Entry 6TZ6 (X-ray diffraction, 2.55 A resolution); this record covers chains A and C of the 3 polymer chains in the assembly.

Chain A:
Name: Serine/threonine-protein phosphatase
Organism: Candida albicans (strain WO-1)
Notes: EC 3.1.3.16
UniProt: C4YFI3 (C4YFI3_CANAW); residues 54-445 here = UniProt positions 54-445
Chain sequence (411 residues; row label = number of the first residue in the row):
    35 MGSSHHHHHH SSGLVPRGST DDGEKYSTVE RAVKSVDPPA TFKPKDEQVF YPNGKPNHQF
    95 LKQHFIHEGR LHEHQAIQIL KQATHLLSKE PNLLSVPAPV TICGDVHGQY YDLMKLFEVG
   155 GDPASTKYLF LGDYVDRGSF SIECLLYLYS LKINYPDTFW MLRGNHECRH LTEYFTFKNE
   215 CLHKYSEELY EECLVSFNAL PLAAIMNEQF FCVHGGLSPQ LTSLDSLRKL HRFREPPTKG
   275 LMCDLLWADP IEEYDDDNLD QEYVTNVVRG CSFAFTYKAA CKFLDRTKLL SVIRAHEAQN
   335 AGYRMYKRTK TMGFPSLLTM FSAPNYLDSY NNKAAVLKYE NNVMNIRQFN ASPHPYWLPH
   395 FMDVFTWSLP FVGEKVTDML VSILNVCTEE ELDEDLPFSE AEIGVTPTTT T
Disordered / not traced: 35-61, 423-445
Construct notes: expression tag (35-53)
Metal / ion sites: Fe ion: Asp139, His141, Asp167 (together with phosphate ion); Zn2+: Asp167, Asn199, His248, His330 (together with phosphate ion)
Ligand contacts: FK5 (8-deethyl-8-[but-3-enyl]-ascomycin): Leu392, Pro393, Trp401, Ser402, Pro404, Phe405, Glu408

Chain C:
Name: FK506-binding protein 1
Organism: Candida albicans (strain SC5314 / ATCC MYA-2876)
Notes: EC 5.2.1.8
UniProt: P28870 (FKBP_CANAL); numbering as in UniProt (aligned over 1-124)
Chain sequence (127 residues; row label = number of the first residue in the row; numbers below 1 keep their minus sign (Gly-2 is residue -2)):
    -2 GSHMSEELPQ IEIVQEGDNT TFAKPGDTVT IHYDGKLTNG KEFDSSRKRG KPFTCTVGVG
    58 QVIKGWDISL TNNYGKGGAN LPKISKGTKA ILTIPPNLAY GPRGIPPIIG PNETLVFEVE
   118 LLGVNGQ
Disordered / not traced: -2 to 3, 76-78, 123-124
Construct notes: expression tag (-2 to 0)
Ligand contacts: FK5 (8-deethyl-8-[but-3-enyl]-ascomycin): Tyr30, Phe40, Asp41, Arg46, Phe50, Gln58, Val59, Ile60, Trp63, Ala96, Tyr97, Ile102, Ile105, Ile106, Phe114

Chain A / chain C interface:
Residue-residue contacts (13):
  Tyr208(A) - Asn36(C)  hydrogen bond (side chain-backbone)
  Tyr208(A) - Gly37(C)
  Tyr208(A) - Lys38(C)  hydrogen bond (side chain-backbone)
  Leu361(A) - Lys45(C)
  Asp362(A) - Lys45(C)
  Tyr390(A) - Arg46(C)
  Pro393(A) - Phe40(C)
  Pro393(A) - Asp41(C)
  His394(A) - Pro104(C)  hydrogen bond (side chain-backbone)
  Met396(A) - Ile105(C)  hydrophobic
  Thr400(A) - Pro103(C)
  Thr400(A) - Pro104(C)
  Pro404(A) - Ile102(C)  hydrophobic
Also at the interface, not in a pair above, chain A (10 interface residues in all): Ser363
Also at the interface, not in a pair above, chain C (12 interface residues in all): Arg44

In short:
Chain A and chain C form an interface of 10 and 12 residues respectively; the contacts include 3 hydrogen
bonds. Among the polar pairs are Tyr208(A)-Asn36(C), Tyr208(A)-Lys38(C) and His394(A)-Pro104(C). Compound FK5
is bound between chain A and chain C.
Here chain A is Serine/threonine-protein phosphatase (Candida albicans (strain WO-1)) and chain C is
FK506-binding protein 1 (Candida albicans (strain SC5314 / ATCC MYA-2876)). Entry 6TZ6 (Crystal Structure of
Candida Albicans Calcineurin A, Calcineurin B, FKBP12 and FK506 (Tacrolimus)) was determined by X-ray
diffraction, deposited together with 6TZ7, 6TZ8 and 5B8I.
